Entry 3IFP (X-ray diffraction, 2.95 A resolution); this record covers chains L and P of the 3 polymer chains in the assembly.

Chain L:
Name: 12B4 FAB antibody light chain
From: Mus musculus
Notes: antibody fragment or engineered binder
Chain sequence (219 residues; row label = number of the first residue in the row):
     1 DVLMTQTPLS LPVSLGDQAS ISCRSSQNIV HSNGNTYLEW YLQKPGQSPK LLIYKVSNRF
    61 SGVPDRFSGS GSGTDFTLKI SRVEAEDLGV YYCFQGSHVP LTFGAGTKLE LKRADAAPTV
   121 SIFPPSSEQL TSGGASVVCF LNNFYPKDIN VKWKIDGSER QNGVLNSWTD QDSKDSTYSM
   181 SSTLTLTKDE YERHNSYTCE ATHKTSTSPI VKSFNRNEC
Unresolved in the structure: 219
Disulfides: C23-C93, C139-C199

Chain P:
Name: Amyloid beta A4 protein
UniProtKB: P05067 (A4_HUMAN); residues 1-7 here correspond to UniProt positions 672-678 (UniProt number = residue number + 671)
Chain sequence (7 residues; row label = number of the first residue in the row):
     1 DAEFRHD
Unresolved in the structure: 1

Chain L / chain P interface:
Pairs across the interface - 14 pairs, chain L then chain P:
  H31(L) - E3(P)  salt bridge
  H31(L) - F4(P)  hydrogen bond (side chain-backbone)
  H31(L) - H6(P)
  S32(L) - E3(P)  hydrogen bond
  N33(L) - H6(P)
  N33(L) - D7(P)
  Y37(L) - H6(P)
  G96(L) - H6(P)  hydrogen bond (backbone-side chain)
  S97(L) - E3(P)
  S97(L) - F4(P)  hydrogen bond (backbone-backbone)
  H98(L) - E3(P)
  V99(L) - A2(P)
  V99(L) - F4(P)  hydrophobic
  L101(L) - F4(P)  hydrophobic
The authors on this interface:
  - epitope / paratope residues, chain P: E3(P), F4(P), H6(P)

In short:
The interface between chain L and chain P involves 9 residues on one side and 5 on the other, with 4 hydrogen
bonds and 1 salt bridge. Polar pairs include H31(L)-E3(P), H31(L)-F4(P) and S32(L)-E3(P). The paper reports
epitope/paratope residues E3(P), F4(P) and H6(P).
Chain L is 12B4 FAB antibody light chain (Mus musculus) and chain P is Amyloid beta A4 protein; the structure,
X-ray structure of amyloid beta peptide:antibody (Abeta1-7:12B4) complex, was determined by X-ray diffraction
together with 3IFL and 3IFN from the same study.
